6TUT - chains A and H of the 18 polymer chains in the assembly; structure by electron microscopy, 3.25 A resolution.

[Chain A]
Protein: DNA-directed RNA polymerase III subunit RPC1
Organism: Saccharomyces cerevisiae S288C
Notes: EC 2.7.7.6
Reference sequence: P04051 (RPC1_YEAST); residues 1-1460 here = UniProt positions 1-1460
Sequence (1460 residues; row label = number of the first residue in the row):
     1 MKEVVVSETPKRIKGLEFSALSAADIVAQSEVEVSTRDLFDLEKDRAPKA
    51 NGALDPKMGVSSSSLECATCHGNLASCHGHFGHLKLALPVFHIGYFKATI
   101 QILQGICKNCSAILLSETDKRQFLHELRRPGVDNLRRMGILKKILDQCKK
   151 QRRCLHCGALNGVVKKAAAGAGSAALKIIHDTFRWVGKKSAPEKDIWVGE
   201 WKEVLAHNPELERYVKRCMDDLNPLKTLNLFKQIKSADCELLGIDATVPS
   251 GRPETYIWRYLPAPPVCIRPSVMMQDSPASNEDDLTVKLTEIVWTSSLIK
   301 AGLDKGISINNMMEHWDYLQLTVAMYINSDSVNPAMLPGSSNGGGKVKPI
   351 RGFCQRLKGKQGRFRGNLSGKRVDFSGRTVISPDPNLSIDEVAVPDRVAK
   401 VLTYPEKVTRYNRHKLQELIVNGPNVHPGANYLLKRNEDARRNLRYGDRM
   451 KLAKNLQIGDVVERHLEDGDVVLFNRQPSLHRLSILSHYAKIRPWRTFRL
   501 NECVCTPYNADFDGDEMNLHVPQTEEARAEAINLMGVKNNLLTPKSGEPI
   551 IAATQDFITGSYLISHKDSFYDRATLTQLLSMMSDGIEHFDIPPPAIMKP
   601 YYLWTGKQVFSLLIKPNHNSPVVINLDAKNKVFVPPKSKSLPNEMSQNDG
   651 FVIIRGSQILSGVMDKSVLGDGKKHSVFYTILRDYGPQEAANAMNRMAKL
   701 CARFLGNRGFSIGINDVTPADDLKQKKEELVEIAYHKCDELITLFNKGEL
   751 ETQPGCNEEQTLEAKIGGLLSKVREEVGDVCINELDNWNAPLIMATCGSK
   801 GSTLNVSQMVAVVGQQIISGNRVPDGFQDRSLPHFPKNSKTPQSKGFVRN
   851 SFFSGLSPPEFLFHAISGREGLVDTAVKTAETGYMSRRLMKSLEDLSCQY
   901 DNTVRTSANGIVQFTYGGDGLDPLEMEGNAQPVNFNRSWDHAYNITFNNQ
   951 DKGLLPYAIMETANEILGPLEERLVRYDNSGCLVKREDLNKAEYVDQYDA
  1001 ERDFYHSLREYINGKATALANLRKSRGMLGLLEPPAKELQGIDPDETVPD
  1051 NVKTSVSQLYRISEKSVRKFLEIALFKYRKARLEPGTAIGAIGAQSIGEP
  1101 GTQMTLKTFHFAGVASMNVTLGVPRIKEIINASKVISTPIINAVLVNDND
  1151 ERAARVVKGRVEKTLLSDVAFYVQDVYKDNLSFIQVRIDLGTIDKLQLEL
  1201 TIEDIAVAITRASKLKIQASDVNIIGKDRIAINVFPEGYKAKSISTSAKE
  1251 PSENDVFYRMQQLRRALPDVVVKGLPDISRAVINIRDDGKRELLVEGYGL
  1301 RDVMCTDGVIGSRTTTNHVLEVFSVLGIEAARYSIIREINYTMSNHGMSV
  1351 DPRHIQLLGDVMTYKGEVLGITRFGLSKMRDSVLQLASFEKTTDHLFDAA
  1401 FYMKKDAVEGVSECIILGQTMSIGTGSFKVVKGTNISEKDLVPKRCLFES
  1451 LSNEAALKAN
Disordered / not traced: 1, 168-174, 273-280, 331-348, 1102-1115, 1237-1254, 1457-1460
Curated features (UniProtKB/Swiss-Prot):
  - region: Pro-858 to Glu-870 (Bridging helix)
  - binding site (Zn(2+)): Cys-67, Cys-70, Cys-77, His-80, Cys-107, Cys-110, Cys-154
  - binding site (Mg(2+)): Asp-511, Asp-513, Asp-515
  - mutagenesis: Thr-506 (T506I: Temperature-sensitive), Asn-509 (N509Y: Temperature-sensitive), Asn-518 (N518Q: Temperature-sensitive)
Bound ions: Zn2+ site 1: Cys-67, Cys-70, Cys-77, His-80; Zn2+ site 2: Cys-107, Cys-110, Cys-154, Cys-157

[Chain H]
Protein: DNA-directed RNA polymerases I, II, and III subunit RPABC3
Organism: Saccharomyces cerevisiae S288C
Reference sequence: P20436 (RPAB3_YEAST); numbering as in UniProt (aligned over 1-146)
Sequence (146 residues; row label = number of the first residue in the row):
     1 MSNTLFDDIFQVSEVDPGRYNKVCRIEAASTTQDQCKLTLDINVELFPVA
    51 AQDSLTVTIASSLNLEDTPANDSSATRSWRPPQAGDRSLADDYDYVMYGT
   101 AYKFEEVSKDLIAVYYSFGGLLMRLEGNYRNLNNLKQENAYLLIRR
Curated features (UniProtKB/Swiss-Prot):
  - region: Asp-16 to Thr-39 (Non-specific ssDNA binding)
  - modified residue: Ser-2 (N-acetylserine), Thr-68 (Phosphothreonine)

[Chain A / chain H interface]
Residue-residue contacts (88):
  His-566(A) / Tyr-20(H)
  Lys-567(A) / Tyr-20(H)
  Lys-567(A) / Asp-41(H)  salt bridge
  Lys-567(A) / Gly-120(H)
  Lys-567(A) / Leu-121(H)
  Asp-568(A) / Asn-21(H)
  Asp-568(A) / Lys-22(H)  hydrogen bond (backbone-side chain)
  Phe-570(A) / Asn-43(H)
  Arg-573(A) / Trp-79(H)  hydrogen bond (side chain-backbone)
  Asp-591(A) / Arg-77(H)
  Ile-592(A) / Ser-78(H)
  Ile-592(A) / Trp-79(H)  hydrogen bond (backbone-backbone)
  Pro-593(A) / Trp-79(H)
  Pro-594(A) / Trp-79(H)
  Pro-594(A) / Tyr-98(H)  hydrophobic
  Pro-595(A) / Trp-79(H)
  Pro-595(A) / Tyr-98(H)
  Ala-596(A) / Met-97(H)
  Ala-596(A) / Tyr-98(H)  hydrogen bond (backbone-backbone)
  Ala-596(A) / Phe-118(H)
  Ile-597(A) / Tyr-95(H)
  Ile-597(A) / Val-96(H)
  Ile-597(A) / Met-97(H)  hydrophobic
  Met-598(A) / Val-96(H)  hydrogen bond (backbone-backbone)
  Met-598(A) / Tyr-98(H)  hydrophobic
  Met-598(A) / Tyr-141(H)  hydrophobic
  Lys-599(A) / Ala-90(H)
  Lys-599(A) / Tyr-93(H)
  Lys-599(A) / Asp-94(H)
  Lys-599(A) / Tyr-95(H)
  Lys-599(A) / Val-96(H)
  Pro-600(A) / Leu-46(H)  hydrophobic
  Tyr-601(A) / Leu-46(H)  hydrophobic
  Tyr-602(A) / Trp-79(H)  hydrophobic
  Tyr-602(A) / Pro-81(H)  hydrophobic
  Tyr-602(A) / Pro-82(H)
  Leu-603(A) / Leu-46(H)  hydrophobic
  Thr-605(A) / Gly-119(H)  hydrogen bond (side chain-backbone)
  Lys-607(A) / Gly-119(H)
  Lys-607(A) / Gly-120(H)
  Gln-608(A) / Gly-119(H)
  His-618(A) / Arg-77(H)
  Lys-637(A) / Glu-27(H)  salt bridge
  Leu-641(A) / Arg-124(H)
  Pro-642(A) / Lys-103(H)
  Pro-642(A) / Glu-105(H)
  Pro-642(A) / Tyr-115(H)
  Glu-644(A) / Tyr-102(H)  hydrogen bond
  Glu-644(A) / Lys-103(H)
  Glu-644(A) / Tyr-115(H)
  Glu-644(A) / Leu-122(H)
  Met-645(A) / Arg-25(H)
  Met-645(A) / Thr-39(H)
  Met-645(A) / Arg-124(H)
  Ser-646(A) / Arg-25(H)
  Asn-648(A) / Tyr-20(H)
  Asp-649(A) / Tyr-20(H)
  Ile-653(A) / Tyr-102(H)  hydrophobic
  Leu-660(A) / Thr-100(H)
  Leu-660(A) / Ser-117(H)
  Leu-660(A) / Gly-120(H)
  Ser-661(A) / Leu-122(H)
  Leu-785(A) / Arg-19(H)  hydrogen bond (backbone-side chain)
  Asp-786(A) / Arg-19(H)  hydrogen bond (backbone-side chain)
  Asn-787(A) / Arg-19(H)  hydrogen bond (side chain-backbone)
  Asn-787(A) / Tyr-20(H)
  Asn-787(A) / Asn-21(H)  hydrogen bond
  Trp-788(A) / Asn-21(H)  hydrogen bond
  Leu-792(A) / Arg-19(H)
  Phe-947(A) / Lys-136(H)
  Asn-949(A) / Lys-136(H)  hydrogen bond (side chain-backbone)
  Leu-1022(A) / Glu-106(H)
  Ser-1025(A) / Glu-106(H)
  Arg-1026(A) / Glu-106(H)  salt bridge
  Arg-1026(A) / Ile-112(H)
  Arg-1026(A) / Tyr-129(H)
  Asp-1050(A) / Leu-132(H)
  Asn-1051(A) / Tyr-129(H)
  Thr-1054(A) / Leu-132(H)
  Gln-1058(A) / Phe-104(H)
  Gln-1058(A) / Ile-112(H)
  Gln-1058(A) / Asn-131(H)
  Gln-1058(A) / Leu-132(H)
  Gln-1058(A) / Asn-134(H)  hydrogen bond (side chain-backbone)
  Leu-1059(A) / Phe-104(H)
  Leu-1059(A) / Glu-105(H)
  Leu-1059(A) / Glu-106(H)
  Leu-1059(A) / Ile-112(H)  hydrophobic
Also at the interface, not in a pair above, chain A (54 interface residues in all): Trp-604, Ser-640, Gln-658, Ile-659, Tyr-943, Ser-1055
Also at the interface, not in a pair above, chain H (51 interface residues in all): Glu-14, Val-23, Leu-63, Thr-76, Asp-91, Asn-133, Gln-137, Glu-138

[In short]
Chain A and chain H form an interface of 54 and 51 residues respectively; the contacts include 14 hydrogen
bonds and 3 salt bridges. Among the polar pairs are Lys-567(A)/Asp-41(H), Lys-637(A)/Glu-27(H) and
Arg-1026(A)/Glu-106(H).
Chain A is DNA-directed RNA polymerase III subunit RPC1 and chain H is DNA-directed RNA polymerases I, II, and
III subunit RPABC3, both from Saccharomyces cerevisiae S288C; the structure, Cryo-EM structure of the RNA
Polymerase III-Maf1 complex, was determined by electron microscopy.
